6DJV - chains D and N of the 7 polymer chains in the assembly; structure by electron microscopy, 3.90 A resolution.

# Chain D
Molecule: Chaperone protein ClpB
From: Mycobacterium tuberculosis
UniProt: A0A045JSR5 (A0A045JSR5_MYCTX); residues 1-848 here = UniProt positions 1-848
Sequence (848 residues; each row starts with the number of its first residue):
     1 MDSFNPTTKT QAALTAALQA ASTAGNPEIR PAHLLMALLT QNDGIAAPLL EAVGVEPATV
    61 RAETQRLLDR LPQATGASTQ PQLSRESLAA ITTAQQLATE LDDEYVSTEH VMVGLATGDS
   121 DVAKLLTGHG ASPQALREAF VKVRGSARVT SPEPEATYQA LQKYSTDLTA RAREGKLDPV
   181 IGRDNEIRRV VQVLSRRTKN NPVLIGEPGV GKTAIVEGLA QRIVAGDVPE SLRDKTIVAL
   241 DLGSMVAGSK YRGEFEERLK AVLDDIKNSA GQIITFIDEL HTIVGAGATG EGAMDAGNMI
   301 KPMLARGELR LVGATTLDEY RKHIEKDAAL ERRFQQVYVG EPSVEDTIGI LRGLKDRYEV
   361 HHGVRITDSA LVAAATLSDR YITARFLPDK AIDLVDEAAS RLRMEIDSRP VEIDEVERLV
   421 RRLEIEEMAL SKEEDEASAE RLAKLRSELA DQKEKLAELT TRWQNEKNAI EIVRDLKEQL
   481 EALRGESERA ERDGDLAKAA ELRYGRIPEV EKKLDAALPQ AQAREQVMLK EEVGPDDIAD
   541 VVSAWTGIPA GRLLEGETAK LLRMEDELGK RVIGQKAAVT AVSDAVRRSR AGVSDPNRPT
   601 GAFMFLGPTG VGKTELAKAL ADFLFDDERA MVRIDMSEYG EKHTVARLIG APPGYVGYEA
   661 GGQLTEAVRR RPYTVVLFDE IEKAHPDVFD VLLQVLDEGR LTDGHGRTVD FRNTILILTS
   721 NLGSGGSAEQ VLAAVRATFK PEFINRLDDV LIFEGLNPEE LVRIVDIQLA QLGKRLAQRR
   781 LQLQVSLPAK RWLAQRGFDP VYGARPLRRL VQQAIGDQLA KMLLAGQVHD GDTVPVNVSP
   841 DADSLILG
Not modelled in the structure: 1-158, 289-294, 411-529, 846-848
Residues lining bound ligands:
  - ATP-gamma-S (AGS; phosphothiophosphoric acid-adenylate ester), molecule 1: Asp-178, Pro-179, Val-180, Ile-181, Pro-208, Gly-209, Val-210, Gly-211, Lys-212, Thr-213, Ala-214, Glu-279, Ile-350, Leu-354, Pro-388, Asp-389, Ile-392
  - ATP-gamma-S (AGS), molecule 2: Arg-571, Val-572, Ile-573, Gly-574, Thr-609, Gly-610, Val-611, Gly-612, Lys-613, Thr-614, Glu-615, Glu-680, Ile-764, Gln-768, Ala-804, Arg-805, Arg-808
  - ATP-gamma-S (AGS), molecule 3: Asp-697, Glu-742, Arg-746
Reported in the primary citation:
  - binding site for casein polyAlanine model (chain N): Tyr-251, Tyr-655, Val-656
  - mutagenesis - P410A, V656A, Y658A: abolished catalytic activity

# Chain N
Molecule: casein polyAlanine model
From: Bos taurus
Sequence (26 residues; row label = number of the first residue in the row):
     1 AAAAAAAAAA AAAAAAAAAA AAAAAA

# How chain D and chain N interact
Residue-residue contacts (7):
  Tyr-251(D) / Ala-10(N)
  Arg-252(D) / Ala-8(N)
  Gly-654(D) / Ala-22(N)  hydrogen bond (backbone-backbone)
  Tyr-655(D) / Ala-22(N)
  Tyr-655(D) / Ala-24(N)  hydrophobic
  Val-656(D) / Ala-22(N)
  Val-656(D) / Ala-23(N)  hydrophobic
Interface residues without a listed pair, chain D (6 interface residues in all): Ala-288
Interface residues without a listed pair, chain N (7 interface residues in all): Ala-12, Ala-21

# Overview
The interface between chain D and chain N involves 6 residues on one side and 7 on the other, with 1 hydrogen
bond. Its one hydrogen bond, Gly-654(D)/Ala-22(N), is backbone to backbone. The paper reports a binding site
for casein polyAlanine model (chain N) at Tyr-251(D), Tyr-655(D) and Val-656(D); P410A, V656A and Y658A of
chain D abolish catalytic activity.
Here chain D is Chaperone protein ClpB (Mycobacterium tuberculosis) and chain N is casein polyAlanine model
(Bos taurus). Entry 6DJV (Mtb ClpB in complex with ATPgammaS and casein, Conformer 2) was determined by
electron microscopy, deposited together with 6DJU and 6ED3.
